7OGM - chains I and D of the 10 polymer chains in the assembly; structure by electron microscopy, 3.70 A resolution.

[Chain I (and D)]
Name: RNA-binding protein Hfq
From: Escherichia coli
Notes: chain D of this document is another copy of the same molecule, construct and numbering; everything in this record applies to it too
Reference sequence: A1AJ78 (HFQ_ECOK1); numbering as in UniProt (aligned over 1-102)
Sequence (102 residues; row label = number of the first residue in the row):
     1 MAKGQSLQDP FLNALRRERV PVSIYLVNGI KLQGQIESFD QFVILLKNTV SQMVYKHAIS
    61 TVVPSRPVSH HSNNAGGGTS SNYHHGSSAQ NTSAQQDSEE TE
Disordered / not traced: 1-5, 69-102 (chain D: 1-8, 76-102)
What the authors report for this chain:
  - binding site for 3'ETS(LeuZ): H70 to H71, S72, N73 to N74 (proposed by the authors, not directly observed)

[Chain I / chain D interface]
Pairs across the interface (21; chain I residue first):
  L7(I) - S38(D)
  L7(I) - D40(D)
  Q8(I) - V43(D)
  V27(I) - N28(D)
  K56(I) - Y55(D)
  K56(I) - H57(D)  hydrogen bond (backbone-side chain)
  H57(I) - H57(D)  hydrogen bond (backbone-side chain)
  I59(I) - Y55(D)  hydrophobic
  I59(I) - H57(D)  hydrogen bond (backbone-side chain)
  S60(I) - L26(D)
  S60(I) - V54(D)
  S60(I) - Y55(D)  hydrogen bond (backbone-backbone)
  S60(I) - A58(D)
  T61(I) - M53(D)
  T61(I) - V54(D)
  V62(I) - Q52(D)
  V62(I) - M53(D)  hydrogen bond (backbone-backbone)
  V63(I) - V50(D)  hydrophobic
  V63(I) - S51(D)
  P64(I) - V50(D)
  P64(I) - S51(D)
Interface residues without a listed pair, chain I (14 interface residues in all): S6, L12, A58
Interface residues without a listed pair, chain D (16 interface residues in all): L32, F39, L45

[Overview]
14 residues of chain I and 16 residues of chain D are in contact, with 5 hydrogen bonds. Polar pairs include
K56(I)-H57(D), H57(I)-H57(D) and I59(I)-H57(D). The paper reports a binding site for 3'ETS(LeuZ) at H70(I),
S72(I) and N73(I).
Both chains are RNA-binding protein Hfq (Escherichia coli). Entry 7OGM (A cooperative PNPase-Hfq-RNA carrier
complex facilitates bacterial riboregulation. PNPase-3'ETS(leuZ)-Hfq) was determined by electron microscopy
together with 7OGK and 7OGL from the same study.
